PDB entry 8ESQ | electron microscopy, 2.80 A resolution | chains 1 and P of the 58 polymer chains in the assembly

[Chain 1]
Molecule: 3497-nt RNA strand
From: Schizosaccharomyces pombe
Sequence (3497 nucleotides; row label = number of the first residue in the row):
     1 AUUUGACCUC AAAUCAGGUA GGACUACGCG CUGAACUUAA GCAUAUCAAU AAGCGCAGGA
    61 AAAGAAAAUA ACCAUGAUUC CCUCAGUAAC GGCGAGUGAA GCGGGAAAAG CUCAAAUUUG
   121 AAAUCUGGCA ACAUUUCUUU UGUUGUCCGA GUUGUAAUUU CAAGAAGCUG CUUUGAGUGU
   181 AGACGAUCGG UCUAAGUUCC UUGGAACAGG ACGUCAGAGA GGGUGAGAAC CCCGUCUUUG
   241 GUCGAUUGGA UAUGCCAUAU AAAGCGCUUU CGAAGAGUCG AGUUGUUUGG GAAUGCAGCU
   301 CUAAAUGGGU GGUAAAUUUC AUCUAAAGCU AAAUAUUGGC GAGAGACCGA UAGCGAACAA
   361 GUAGAGUGAU CGAAAGAUGA AAAGAACUUU GAAAAGAGAG UUAAAUAGUA CGUGAAAUUG
   421 CUGAAAGGGA AGCAUUGGAA AUCAGUCUUA CCUGGGUGAG AUCAGUAGUC UCUUCGCGAG
   481 ACUAUGCACU CUGAACCUGU GGUAGGUCAG CAUCAGUUUU CGGGGGCGGA AAAAGAAUAA
   541 GGGAAGGUGG CUUUCCGGGU UCUGCCUGGG GAGUGUUUAU AGCCCUUGUU GUAAUACGUC
   601 CACUGGGGAC UGAGGACUGC GGCUUCGUGC CAAGGAUGCU GACAUAAUGG UUUUCAAUGG
   661 CCCGUCUUGA AACACGGACC AAGGAGUCUA GCAUCUAUGC GAGUGUUUGG GUGAUGAAAA
   721 CCCAUCCGCG AAAUGAAAGU GAAUGCAGGU GGGAACGCCC UUGUGGCGUG CACCAUCGAC
   781 CGACCCGGAA GUUUGUCAAU GGAAGGGUUU GAGUAAGAGC AUAGCUGUUG GGACCCGAAA
   841 GAUGGUGAAC UAUGCCUGAA UAGGGUGAAG CCAGAGGAAA CUCUGGUGGA GGCUCGUAGA
   901 GAUUCUGACG UGCAAAUCGA UCUUCAAAUU UGGGUAUAGG GGCGAAAGAC UAAUCGAACC
   961 AUCUAGUAGC UGGUUCCUGC CGAAGUUUCC CUCAGGAUAG CAGAAACUCA GAUCAGUUUU
  1021 AUGAGGUAAA GCGAAUGAUU AGAGGUCUUG GGGAAGGAAU UUCCUCAACC UAUUCUCAAA
  1081 CUUUAAAUAU GUAAGACGCC CUUGUCGCUU AAUUGGACGU GGGCCAUCGA AUGAGAGUUU
  1141 CUAGUGGGCC AUUUUUGGUA AGCAGAACUG GCGAUGCGGG AUGAACCGAA CGUGAGGUUA
  1201 AGGUGCCGGA AUGUACGCUC AUCAGACACC AGAAAAGGUG UUAGUUCAUC UAGACAGCAG
  1261 GACGGUGGCC AUGGAAGUCG GAAUCCGCUA AGGAGUGUGU AACAACUCAC CUGCCGAAUG
  1321 AACUAGCCCU GAAAAUGGAU GGCGCUUAAG CGUACUACCC AUACCUCACC GUCUGGGUUA
  1381 GCUUUGAGAA GCUCAGACGA GUAGGCAGGC GUGGAGGUUU GUGACGAAGC CUUGGGCGUG
  1441 AGCCUGGGUC GAACAGCCUC UAGUGCAGAU CUUGGUGGAA GUAGCAAAUA UUCAAAUGAG
  1501 AACUUUGAAG ACUGAAGUGG GGAAAGGUUC CAUGUGAACA GCAGUUGGAC AUGGGUUAGU
  1561 CGAUCCUAAG AGAUAGGGAA GCUCCGUAUG AAAGUUGCAC GAUUUUUCGU GCCUCCUAUC
  1621 GAAAGGGAAU CCGGUUAAUA UUCCGGAACC AGAAGGUGGA AUCAACACGG CAACGUAAAU
  1681 GAAGUUGGAG ACGUCGGCGG GAGCCCUGGG AAGAGUUCUC UUUUCUUUUU AACAAACCAU
  1741 UGAACCACCC UGAAAUCGGU UUAUCCGGAG CUAGGGUAUG GUGUUUGGAA GAGUUCAGCG
  1801 CCUCAUGCUG AAUCCGGUGC GCUCUCGACG GCCCUUGAAA AUCCAACGGA AGAAUGGACC
  1861 UUCGGGUCCU UGUUUUCACA UCUGGUCGUA CUCAUAACCG CAGCAGGUCU CCAAGGUGAA
  1921 CAGCCUCUAG UUGAUAGAAC AAUGUAGAUA AGGGAAGUCG GCAAAAUGGA UCCGUAACUU
  1981 CGGGAUAAGG AUUGGCUCUA AGGGUUGGGU ACGUUGGGCC UUGGAACCUG AACGGUUGCU
  2041 GGACUGAGCG UGGACCGAUG UCUUUUCUCG CCUUUCGGGG UGAGAAGGGA UGUUGGACCU
  2101 GCUUGGACCU UGGCGGCCGG GAAGUCCUUG GUCGGGCUUU UCUCCUUCUC GGGGAUUAUG
  2161 CUCUUACUGG CGUACGUUUA ACAACCAACU UAGAACUGGU ACGGACAAGG GGAAUCUGAC
  2221 UGUCUAAUUA AAACAUAGCA UUGCGAUGGC CAGAAAGUGG UGUUGACGCA AUGUGAUUUC
  2281 UGCCCAGUGC UCUGAAUGUC AAAGUGAAGA AAUUCAACCA AGCGCGGGUA AACGGCGGGA
  2341 GUAACUAUGA CUCUCUUAAG GUAGCCAAAU GCCUCGUCAU CUAACUAGUG ACGCGCAUGA
  2401 AUGGAUUAAC GAGAUUCCCA CUGUCCCUAU CUACUAUCUA GCGAAACCAC AGCCUGGGGA
  2461 ACGGGCCAGG CAAAAUCAGC GGGGAAAGAA GACCCUGUUG AGCUUGACUC UAGUUUGACA
  2521 UUGUGAAGAG ACAUAGAGGG UGUAGGAUAA GUGGGAGUAU GUUUCGGCAU ACGCCGGUGA
  2581 AAUACCACUA CCUUUAUCGU UUCUUUACUU AAUCAAUGAA GCGGAAUUGG GAUUUAUUUC
  2641 CCAUAUUCUA GCGUUAAAGU UUCUUCGCGA ACUGAUCCGC GUUGAUGACA UUGUCAGGUG
  2701 GGGAGUUUGG CUGGGGCGGC ACAUCUGUUA AAAGAUAACG CAGGUGUCCU AAGGGGGACU
  2761 CAUCGAGAAC AGAAAUCUCG AGUAGAAUAA AAGGGUAAAA GUCCCCUUGA UUUUGAUUUU
  2821 CAGUGUGAAU ACAAACCAUG AAAGUGUGGC CUAUCGAUCC UUUGUUCCCU CGAAAUUUGA
  2881 GGACAGAGGU GCCAGAAAAG UUACCACAGG GAUAACUGGC UUGUGGCAGC CAAGCGUUCA
  2941 UAGCGACGUU GCUUUUUGAU UCUUCGAUGU CGGCUCUUCC UAUCAUACCG AAGCAGAAUU
  3001 CGGUAAGCGU UGGAUUGUUC ACCCACUAAU AGGGAACGUG AGCUGGGUUU AGACCGUCGU
  3061 GAGACAGGUU AGUUUUACCC UACUGAUGAA GUGUCGUCGC AAUGGUAAUU CAACUUAGUA
  3121 CGAGAGGAAC CGUUGAUUCA GAUCAUUGGU AUUUGCGGCU GCCUGACAAG GCAAUGCCGC
  3181 GGAGCUAUCA UCUGCCGGAU AACGGCUGAA CGCCUCUAAG CCAGAAUCCG UGCCAGAAAG
  3241 CGACGAUUUU UUGGUCCGCA UGAUUUAUAU GUAUAAAAAU AGAGGUAGGA CUUGUUCCUA
  3301 CUCUCCUGUA UCGUAGAAGA UGGGCGAUGG UUGAUGAAAC GGAAGUGUUU UAUUGACUUG
  3361 UCCAUGAAAU UCCAUUGAAA UCUUGUGCGG AAUCGAAUCC AUUGCAUACG ACUUUAAUGU
  3421 GGAACGGGGU AUUGUAAGCA GUAGAGUAGC CUUGUUGUUA CGAUCUGCUG AGAUUAAGCC
  3481 UUUGUUCCCA AGAUUUG
Unresolved in the structure: 1-2, 37-47, 92-95, 288-293, 313-318, 446-505, 552-573, 625-627, 736-738, 783-812, 897-928, 991-994, 1026-1087, 1095-1129, 1228-1231, 1486-1489, 1595-1596, 1615-1617, 1740-1745, 1801-1804, 1853-1869, 1894-1908, 1918-1922, 1968-2209, 2215-2414, 2483-2492, 2522-2690, 2708-2896, 2914-2919, 2936-2942, 2954-2969, 3015-3021, 3047-3051, 3066, 3074-3078, 3249-3268, 3290-3297, 3376-3394, 3442-3464
Differences from the reference sequence: conflict C1746 (U7796 in 157310483)

[Chain P]
Protein: 60S ribosomal protein L17-A
From: Schizosaccharomyces pombe
UniProtKB: O14339 (RL17A_SCHPO); residue numbers follow UniProt; this construct covers 1-187
Chain sequence (187 residues; numbered 1 to 187; the number before each row is that of its first residue):
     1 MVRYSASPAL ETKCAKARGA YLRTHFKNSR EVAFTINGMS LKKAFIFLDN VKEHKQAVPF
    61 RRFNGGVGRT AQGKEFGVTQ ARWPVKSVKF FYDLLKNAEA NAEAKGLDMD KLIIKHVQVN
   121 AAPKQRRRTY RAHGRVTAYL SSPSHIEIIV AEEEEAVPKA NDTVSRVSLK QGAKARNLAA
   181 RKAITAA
Unresolved in the structure: 1, 126-137, 154-163, 183-187

[Interface between chain 1 and chain P]
Pairs across the interface (110; chain 1 residue first):
  U390(1) / Asn-97(P)  hydrogen bond to the base
  U390(1) / Ala-100(P)  sugar contact
  G396(1) / Tyr-4(P)  phosphate contact
  G396(1) / Ala-17(P)  sugar contact
  G396(1) / Arg-18(P)  sugar contact
  G396(1) / Asn-97(P)  hydrogen bond to the sugar
  G396(1) / Asn-101(P)  hydrogen bond to the base
  A397(1) / Tyr-4(P)  hydrogen bond to the phosphate
  A397(1) / Lys-16(P)  sugar contact
  A397(1) / Arg-18(P)  phosphate contact
  A397(1) / Asn-101(P)  hydrogen bond to the sugar
  G398(1) / Lys-16(P)  salt bridge to the phosphate
  U406(1) / Arg-3(P)  base contact
  A410(1) / Tyr-21(P)  stacking on the base
  U419(1) / Phe-26(P)  sugar contact
  U419(1) / Asn-120(P)  base contact
  G420(1) / Ser-5(P)  hydrogen bond to the base
  G420(1) / Phe-26(P)  sugar contact
  G420(1) / Arg-30(P)  phosphate contact
  G420(1) / Arg-62(P)  salt bridge to the phosphate
  G420(1) / Phe-63(P)  phosphate contact
  G420(1) / Gln-118(P)  hydrogen bond to the base
  G420(1) / Val-119(P)  hydrogen bond to the sugar
  G420(1) / Asn-120(P)  sugar contact
  C421(1) / Arg-30(P)  salt bridge to the phosphate
  C421(1) / Phe-34(P)  phosphate contact
  C421(1) / Arg-62(P)  salt bridge to the phosphate
  C421(1) / His-116(P)  sugar contact
  C421(1) / Gln-118(P)  sugar contact
  U422(1) / Asn-37(P)  hydrogen bond to the phosphate
  C643(1) / Arg-166(P)  hydrogen bond to the phosphate
  C643(1) / Ser-168(P)  phosphate contact
  C643(1) / Leu-169(P)  hydrogen bond to the phosphate
  A644(1) / Arg-166(P)  salt bridge to the phosphate
  U645(1) / Val-164(P)  sugar contact
  U645(1) / Ser-165(P)  sugar contact
  U645(1) / Arg-166(P)  base contact
  A646(1) / Arg-166(P)  hydrogen bond to the sugar
  U1476(1) / Lys-124(P)  phosphate contact
  G1477(1) / Lys-124(P)  salt bridge to the phosphate
  A1480(1) / Lys-27(P)  hydrogen bond to the phosphate
  G1481(1) / His-25(P)  hydrogen bond to the base
  G1481(1) / Lys-27(P)  salt bridge to the phosphate
  G1481(1) / Phe-63(P)  phosphate contact
  G1481(1) / Gly-65(P)  hydrogen bond to the phosphate
  G1481(1) / Arg-82(P)  hydrogen bond to the sugar
  G1481(1) / Ser-142(P)  hydrogen bond to the base
  U1482(1) / Gly-65(P)  phosphate contact
  U1482(1) / Gly-66(P)  phosphate contact
  U1482(1) / Arg-82(P)  salt bridge to the phosphate
  A1538(1) / Arg-23(P)  salt bridge to the phosphate
  A1538(1) / Gln-125(P)  sugar contact
  G1541(1) / Tyr-139(P)  hydrogen bond to the base
  C2438(1) / Gly-68(P)  phosphate contact
  U2439(1) / His-54(P)  sugar contact
  U2439(1) / Gly-66(P)  phosphate contact
  U2439(1) / Val-67(P)  phosphate contact
  U2439(1) / Gly-68(P)  hydrogen bond to the phosphate
  U2439(1) / Arg-82(P)  salt bridge to the phosphate
  U2439(1) / Trp-83(P)  phosphate contact
  A2440(1) / Arg-82(P)  salt bridge to the phosphate
  A2440(1) / Trp-83(P)  hydrogen bond to the phosphate
  A2440(1) / Pro-84(P)  phosphate contact
  A2440(1) / Val-85(P)  phosphate contact
  G2441(1) / Pro-84(P)  phosphate contact
  G2441(1) / Val-85(P)  hydrogen bond to the phosphate
  G2441(1) / Lys-86(P)  hydrogen bond to the phosphate
  C2442(1) / His-25(P)  salt bridge to the phosphate
  C2442(1) / Lys-86(P)  salt bridge to the phosphate
  G2443(1) / His-25(P)  salt bridge to the phosphate
  G2443(1) / Tyr-139(P)  sugar contact
  G2443(1) / Ser-141(P)  phosphate contact
  A2444(1) / Ala-138(P)  phosphate contact
  A2444(1) / Tyr-139(P)  phosphate contact
  A2444(1) / Leu-140(P)  phosphate contact
  A2445(1) / Ala-138(P)  phosphate contact
  U2476(1) / Asn-64(P)  phosphate contact
  U2476(1) / Arg-69(P)  base contact
  U2476(1) / Gln-80(P)  hydrogen bond to the sugar
  C2477(1) / Asn-64(P)  phosphate contact
  C2477(1) / Arg-69(P)  hydrogen bond to the base
  C2477(1) / Gln-80(P)  sugar contact
  A3086(1) / Arg-69(P)  hydrogen bond to the sugar
  U3087(1) / Thr-79(P)  sugar contact
  A3089(1) / Gly-77(P)  sugar contact
  A3317(1) / Arg-181(P)  hydrogen bond to the base
  U3370(1) / Leu-169(P)  sugar contact
  U3370(1) / Lys-170(P)  hydrogen bond to the base
  U3370(1) / Ala-173(P)  base contact
  U3370(1) / Lys-174(P)  base contact
  U3370(1) / Arg-176(P)  salt bridge to the phosphate
  U3370(1) / Asn-177(P)  base contact
  U3371(1) / Leu-169(P)  phosphate contact
  U3375(1) / Lys-170(P)  base contact
  U3398(1) / Lys-74(P)  hydrogen bond to the phosphate
  C3399(1) / Lys-55(P)  sugar contact
  C3399(1) / Ala-71(P)  sugar contact
  C3399(1) / Gln-72(P)  phosphate contact
  C3399(1) / Lys-74(P)  salt bridge to the phosphate
  C3400(1) / Lys-55(P)  sugar contact
  C3400(1) / Gln-72(P)  phosphate contact
  A3408(1) / Arg-69(P)  base contact
  C3409(1) / Arg-69(P)  hydrogen bond to the sugar
  G3410(1) / Arg-69(P)  phosphate contact
  G3410(1) / Ala-71(P)  phosphate contact
  A3411(1) / Ala-71(P)  phosphate contact
  A3411(1) / Lys-74(P)  salt bridge to the phosphate
  A3493(1) / Gln-56(P)  sugar contact
  U3494(1) / Lys-43(P)  phosphate contact
  U3494(1) / Glu-75(P)  hydrogen bond to the sugar
Other interface residues (no listed pair), chain 1 (57 interface residues in all): U389, A393, A395, A1479, A2475, G3088, A3368, C3373, A3374, U3495
Other interface residues (no listed pair), chain P (72 interface residues in all): Asn-28, Thr-70, Asp-93, Lys-96, Ala-104, Lys-105, Val-117, Val-167, Gln-171

[Overview]
57 residues of chain 1 and 72 residues of chain P are in contact, with 30 hydrogen bonds, 17 salt bridges and
1 aromatic stacking contact. Polar pairs include U390(1)/Asn-97(P), G396(1)/Asn-101(P) and G420(1)/Ser-5(P).
Chain 1 is a 3497-nt RNA strand and chain P is 60S ribosomal protein L17-A, both from Schizosaccharomyces
pombe; the structure, Ytm1 associated nascent 60S ribosome State 2, was determined by electron microscopy,
deposited together with 8ESR, 8ETC, 8ETG, 8ETH, 8ETI, 8ETJ and 3 further entries.
